Entry 5YEP (X-ray diffraction, 3.00 A resolution); this record covers chains A and B of the 4 polymer chains in the assembly.

== Chain A ==
Name: Toxin-antitoxin system antidote Mnt family
From: Shewanella oneidensis
Reference sequence: Q8ECH7 (Q8ECH7_SHEON); residues 1-139 here = UniProt positions 1-139
Amino-acid sequence (139 residues; each row starts with the number of its first residue):
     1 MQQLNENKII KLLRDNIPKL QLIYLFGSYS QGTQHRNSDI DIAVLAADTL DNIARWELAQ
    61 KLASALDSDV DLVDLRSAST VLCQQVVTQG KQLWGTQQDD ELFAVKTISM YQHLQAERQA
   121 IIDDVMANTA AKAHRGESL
Not modelled in the structure: 1-5, 35-37, 128-139
Modified positions: Mse1 (selenomethionine); Mse110 (selenomethionine; parent Met); Mse126 (selenomethionine; parent Met)
Swiss-Prot annotation at these positions:
  - motif: G27 to D41 (GSX(10)DXD motif)
  - binding site (Mg(2+)): D39, D41, D71
Reported in the primary citation:
  - mutagenesis - N52DEL, Q98DEL: decreased growth in response to SO3166 toxicity
  - mutagenesis - L114DEL: unchanged growth in response to SO3166 toxicity

== Chain B ==
Name: Toxin-antitoxin system toxin HepN family
From: Shewanella oneidensis
Reference sequence: Q8ECH6 (Q8ECH6_SHEON); residues 1-133 here = UniProt positions 1-133
Amino-acid sequence (139 residues; row label = number of the first residue in the row):
     1 MNDIIINKIA TIKRCIKRIQ QVYGDGSQFK QDFTLQDSVI LNLQRCCEAC IDIANHINRQ
    61 QQLGIPQSSR DSFTLLAQNN LITQPLSDNL KKMVGLRNIA VHDYQELNLD IVVHVVQHHL
   121 EDFEQFIDVI KAEHHHHHH
Not modelled in the structure: 134-139
Differences from the reference sequence: expression tag (134-139)
Modified positions: Mse1 (selenomethionine; parent Met); Mse93 (selenomethionine; parent Met)
Swiss-Prot annotation at these positions:
  - motif: R97 to Y104 (RX(4)HXY motif)
  - active site: R97, H102
  - modified residue: Y104 (O-tri-AMP-tyrosine)
Reported in the primary citation:
  - catalytic residues: R97 to H102 (proposed by the authors, not directly observed)
  - catalytic residues: R97, H102 (citing earlier work)

== Chain A / chain B interface ==
Pairs across the interface - 18 pairs, chain A then chain B:
  D100(A) with R59(B), salt bridge
  E101(A) with N2(B), hydrogen bond; I4(B); H56(B), salt bridge
  L102(A) with I4(B), hydrophobic
  A104(A) with R59(B)
  V105(A) with H56(B)
  I108(A) with N55(B); I65(B), hydrophobic
  S109(A) with D52(B), hydrogen bond; N55(B), hydrogen bond
  Q112(A) with I51(B); N55(B), hydrogen bond; P66(B); Q67(B); S68(B), hydrogen bond (side chain-backbone); S69(B)
  H113(A) with E48(B), salt bridge
Other interface residues (no listed pair), chain A (12 interface residues in all): V87, Q98, Q115
Other interface residues (no listed pair), chain B (16 interface residues in all): D3, S72, R97
Interface features reported in the paper:
  - interface residues, chain B: E48(B), D52(B), N55(B), H56(B), R59(B)

== Overview ==
12 residues of chain A face 16 of chain B across their interface, with 5 hydrogen bonds and 3 salt bridges.
Among the polar pairs are D100(A)-R59(B), E101(A)-H56(B) and H113(A)-E48(B). The paper reports catalytic
residues R97(B) and H102(B); N52DEL and Q98DEL of chain A reduce growth in response to SO3166 toxicity.
Here chain A is Toxin-antitoxin system antidote Mnt family and chain B is Toxin-antitoxin system toxin HepN
family, both from Shewanella oneidensis. Entry 5YEP (Crystal structure of SO_3166-SO_3165 from Shewanella
oneidensis) was determined by X-ray diffraction.
